Entry 8JUB (X-ray diffraction, 2.01 A resolution); this record covers chains A and B of the 4 polymer chains in the assembly.

Chain A (and B):
Molecule: Glutaminase kidney isoform, mitochondrial
Organism: Homo sapiens
Notes: EC 3.5.1.2; chain B of this document is another copy of the same molecule, construct and numbering; everything in this record applies to it too
Reference sequence: O94925 (GLSK_HUMAN), isoform O94925-3; numbering as in UniProt (aligned over 71-595)
Amino-acid sequence (533 residues; numbered 63 to 595; the number before each row is that of its first residue):
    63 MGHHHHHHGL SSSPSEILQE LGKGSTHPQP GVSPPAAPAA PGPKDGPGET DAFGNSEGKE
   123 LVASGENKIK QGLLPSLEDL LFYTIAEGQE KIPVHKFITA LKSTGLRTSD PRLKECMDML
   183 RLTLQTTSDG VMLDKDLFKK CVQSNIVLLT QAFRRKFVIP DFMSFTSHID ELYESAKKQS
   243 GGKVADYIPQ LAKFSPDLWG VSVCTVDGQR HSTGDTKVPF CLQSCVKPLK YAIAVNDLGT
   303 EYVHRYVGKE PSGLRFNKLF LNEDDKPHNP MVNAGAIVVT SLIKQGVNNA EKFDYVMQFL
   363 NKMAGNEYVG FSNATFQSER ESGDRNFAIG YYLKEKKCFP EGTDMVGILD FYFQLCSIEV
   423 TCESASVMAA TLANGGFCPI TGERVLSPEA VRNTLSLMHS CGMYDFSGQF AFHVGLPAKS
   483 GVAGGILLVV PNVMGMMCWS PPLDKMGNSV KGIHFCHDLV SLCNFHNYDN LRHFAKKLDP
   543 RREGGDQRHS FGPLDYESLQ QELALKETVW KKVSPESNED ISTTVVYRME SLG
Unresolved in the structure: 63-138, 149-151, 190-192, 546-595 (chain B: 63-137, 187-192, 546-595)
Sequence notes: initiating methionine (63); expression tag (64-70)
Ligand contacts: V4I (3-[2-oxidanylidene-2-[[5-[[(3R)-1-pyridazin-3-ylpyrrolidin-3-yl]amino]-1,3,4-thiadiazol-2-yl]amino]ethyl]benzoic acid): Arg-317, Lys-320, Leu-321, Phe-322, Leu-323, Tyr-394
Swiss-Prot annotation at these positions:
  - region: Gly-315 to Phe-322 (Highly mobile activation loop)
  - binding site (substrate): Ser-286, Asn-335, Glu-381, Asn-388, Tyr-414, Tyr-466, Val-484
  - site: Leu-72, Ser-73 (Cleavage)
  - modified residue: Lys-130 (N6-succinyllysine), Lys-164 (N6-succinyllysine), Lys-311 (N6-acetyllysine)

Interface between chain A and chain B:
Pairs across the interface (19):
  Leu-321(A) / Leu-321(B)  hydrophobic
  Phe-322(A) / Tyr-394(B)  hydrophobic
  Asp-386(A) / Tyr-393(B)
  Asp-386(A) / Lys-396(B)  salt bridge
  Asp-386(A) / Glu-397(B)
  Arg-387(A) / Glu-397(B)
  Phe-389(A) / Tyr-393(B)  hydrophobic
  Ala-390(A) / Ala-390(B)
  Ala-390(A) / Tyr-393(B)
  Ala-390(A) / Tyr-394(B)
  Tyr-393(A) / Asp-386(B)
  Tyr-393(A) / Phe-389(B)  hydrophobic
  Tyr-393(A) / Ala-390(B)
  Tyr-393(A) / Tyr-393(B)  hydrophobic
  Tyr-394(A) / Phe-322(B)  hydrophobic
  Tyr-394(A) / Ala-390(B)
  Lys-396(A) / Asp-386(B)  salt bridge
  Glu-397(A) / Asp-386(B)
  Glu-397(A) / Arg-387(B)

Summary:
The chain A/chain B interface involves 10 residues from each chain; the contacts include 2 salt bridges. The
salt-bridged pair is Asp-386(A)/Lys-396(B). Bound to chain A: compound V4I. From UniProt: 7 substrate-binding
residues on chain A.
Both chains are Glutaminase kidney isoform, mitochondrial (Homo sapiens). Entry 8JUB (Crystal structure of
glutaminase C in complex with compound 27) was determined by X-ray diffraction, deposited together with 8JUE.
